9GON - chains A and B; structure by X-ray diffraction, 1.89 A resolution.

== Chain A (and B) ==
Name: Dipeptidyl peptidase 9
From: Homo sapiens
Notes: EC 3.4.14.5; chain B of this document is another copy of the same molecule, construct and numbering; everything in this record applies to it too
UniProt: Q86TI2 (DPP9_HUMAN); residue numbers follow UniProt; this construct covers 20-863
Sequence (851 residues; row label = number of the first residue in the row):
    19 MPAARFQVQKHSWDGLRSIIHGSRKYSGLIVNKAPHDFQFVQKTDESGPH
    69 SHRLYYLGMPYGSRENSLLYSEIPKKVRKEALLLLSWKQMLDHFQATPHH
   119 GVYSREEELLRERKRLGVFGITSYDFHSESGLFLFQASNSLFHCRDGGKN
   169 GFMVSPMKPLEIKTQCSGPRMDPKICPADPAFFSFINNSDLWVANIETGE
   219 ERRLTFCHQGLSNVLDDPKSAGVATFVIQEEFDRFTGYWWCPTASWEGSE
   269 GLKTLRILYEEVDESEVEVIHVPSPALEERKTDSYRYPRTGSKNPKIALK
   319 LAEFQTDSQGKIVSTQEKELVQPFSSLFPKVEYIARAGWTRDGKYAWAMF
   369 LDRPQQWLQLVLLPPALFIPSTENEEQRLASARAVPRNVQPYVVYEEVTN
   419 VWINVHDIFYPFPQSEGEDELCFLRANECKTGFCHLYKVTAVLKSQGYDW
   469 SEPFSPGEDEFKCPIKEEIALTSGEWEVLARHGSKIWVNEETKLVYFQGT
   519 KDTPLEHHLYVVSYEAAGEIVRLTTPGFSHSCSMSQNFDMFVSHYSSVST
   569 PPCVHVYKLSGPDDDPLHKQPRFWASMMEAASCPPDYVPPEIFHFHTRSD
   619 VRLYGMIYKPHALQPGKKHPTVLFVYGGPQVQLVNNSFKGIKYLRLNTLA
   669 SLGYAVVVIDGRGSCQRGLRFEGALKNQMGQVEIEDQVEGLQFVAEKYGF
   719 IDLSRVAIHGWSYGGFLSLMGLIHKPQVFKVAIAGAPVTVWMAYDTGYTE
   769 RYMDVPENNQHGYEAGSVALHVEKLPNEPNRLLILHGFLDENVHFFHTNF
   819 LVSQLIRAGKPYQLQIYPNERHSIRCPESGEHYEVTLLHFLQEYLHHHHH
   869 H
Unresolved in the structure: 19-21, 866-869 (chain B: 19, 44-49, 866-869)
Sequence notes: initiating methionine (19); expression tag (864-869)
Glycans and other covalent adducts: azanyl-oxidanylidene-(sulfoamino)phosphanium (A1INF) linked to Ser-730
Metal / ion sites: Na+ near Glu-495 (its only coordinating residue here)
Small-molecule neighbours: azanyl-oxidanylidene-(sulfoamino)phosphanium (A1INF): Arg-133, Glu-248, Tyr-644, Tyr-731, Tyr-762, Asn-810, Val-811, His-840
Curated features (UniProtKB/Swiss-Prot):
  - active site (Charge relay system): Ser-730, Asp-808, His-840
  - binding site (Val-boroPro): Ser-730
  - natural variant: Arg-82 to Leu-863 (deletion: In HATIS), Gly-138 (G138S: In HATIS), Ser-185 to Leu-863 (deletion: In HATIS), Gln-822 to Leu-863 (deletion: In HATIS)
  - mutagenesis: Arg-96 to Lys-97 (Reduced interaction with CARD8 without affecting the peptidase activity), Leu-100 to Leu-101 (Reduced interaction with NLRP1 and CARD8 without affecting the peptidase activity), Leu-102 to Leu-103 (Reduced interaction with CARD8 without affecting the peptidase activity), Leu-102 (L102E: Reduced interaction with NLRP1 without affecting the peptidase activity), Glu-597 (E597R: Reduced interaction with NLRP1 without affecting the peptidase activity), Ser-730 (S730A: Abolished dipeptidyl peptidase activity and ability to sequester NLRP1 and inhibit pyroptosis)
Reported in the primary citation:
  - binding site for azanyl-oxidanylidene-(sulfoamino)phosphanium: Arg-133, Glu-248, Glu-249, Tyr-644, Ser-730, Tyr-731, Tyr-762, Asn-810, His-840
  - catalytic residues: Ser-730
  - conformationally variable residues (side-chain flip): Ser-730

== Interface between chain A and chain B ==
Contacting residue pairs - 80 pairs, chain A then chain B:
  Trp-31(A) with Asn-795(B); Pro-797(B), hydrophobic; Gly-827(B), hydrogen bond (side chain-backbone); Pro-829(B)
  Asp-32(A) with Asn-795(B), hydrogen bond
  Arg-35(A) with Gly-827(B)
  Ser-230(A) with Asn-231(B), hydrogen bond; Asp-234(B), hydrogen bond
  Asn-231(A) with Ser-230(B), hydrogen bond; Asn-231(B)
  Asp-234(A) with Ser-230(B), hydrogen bond
  Glu-286(A) with Arg-298(B), salt bridge
  Val-287(A) with Lys-299(B)
  Ile-288(A) with Glu-297(B); Arg-298(B)
  His-289(A) with Arg-298(B), hydrogen bond (backbone-backbone); Lys-299(B); Thr-300(B), hydrogen bond
  Leu-295(A) with Phe-814(B)
  Glu-296(A) with Phe-814(B)
  Glu-297(A) with Ile-288(B)
  Arg-298(A) with Glu-286(B), salt bridge; Ile-288(B); His-289(B), hydrogen bond (backbone-backbone); Arg-307(B); Phe-814(B)
  Lys-299(A) with Val-287(B); His-289(B)
  Thr-300(A) with His-289(B), hydrogen bond; Thr-300(B)
  Arg-307(A) with Arg-298(B)
  Asn-795(A) with Trp-31(B); Asp-32(B), hydrogen bond
  Pro-797(A) with His-857(B)
  Phe-806(A) with Phe-806(B), hydrophobic; Phe-813(B), hydrophobic; Asn-817(B)
  Phe-813(A) with Phe-806(B), hydrophobic; Ile-834(B), hydrophobic
  Phe-814(A) with Leu-295(B); Glu-296(B); Arg-298(B)
  Asn-817(A) with Phe-806(B); Ile-834(B); Pro-836(B)
  Val-820(A) with Ile-834(B); Pro-836(B), hydrophobic
  Ser-821(A) with Pro-836(B); Asn-837(B), hydrogen bond
  Ile-824(A) with Ile-834(B); Pro-836(B); Ser-847(B); His-850(B)
  Arg-825(A) with Asn-837(B)
  Gly-827(A) with Trp-31(B), hydrogen bond (backbone-side chain); Arg-35(B)
  Lys-828(A) with His-850(B), hydrogen bond (backbone-side chain)
  Pro-829(A) with Trp-31(B)
  Tyr-830(A) with Gln-833(B), hydrogen bond (backbone-side chain); Ile-834(B), hydrogen bond (side chain-backbone)
  Leu-832(A) with Leu-832(B); Ile-834(B), hydrophobic
  Gln-833(A) with Tyr-830(B), hydrogen bond (side chain-backbone)
  Ile-834(A) with Phe-813(B), hydrophobic; Asn-817(B); Val-820(B); Ile-824(B); Tyr-830(B), hydrogen bond (backbone-side chain); Leu-832(B), hydrophobic
  Pro-836(A) with Asn-817(B); Val-820(B), hydrophobic; Ser-821(B); Ile-824(B)
  Asn-837(A) with Ser-821(B), hydrogen bond
  Glu-846(A) with Ile-824(B)
  Ser-847(A) with Ile-824(B)
  His-850(A) with Ile-824(B); Lys-828(B), hydrogen bond (side chain-backbone)
  His-857(A) with Pro-797(B)
  Tyr-862(A) with Tyr-862(B), hydrogen bond
Other interface residues (no listed pair), chain A (48 interface residues in all): Tyr-305, Ala-761, Asn-798, His-812, Leu-823, Ala-826, Tyr-835
Other interface residues (no listed pair), chain B (48 interface residues in all): Tyr-305, Ala-761, Asn-798, His-812, Leu-823, Arg-825, Ala-826, Tyr-835, Glu-846

== In short ==
Chain A and chain B each contribute 48 residues to their interface, with 21 hydrogen bonds and 2 salt bridges.
Polar pairs include Glu-286(A)/Arg-298(B), Trp-31(A)/Gly-827(B) and Asp-32(A)/Asn-795(B).
Azanyl-oxidanylidene-(sulfoamino)phosphanium is covalently linked to Ser-730(A). From the paper: the catalytic
residue Ser-730(A); a binding site for azanyl-oxidanylidene-(sulfoamino)phosphanium at Arg-133(A), Glu-248(A)
and Glu-249(A) among others.
Chain A and chain B are both Dipeptidyl peptidase 9 (Homo sapiens); the structure, Crystal structure of DPP9
in complex with sulphostin, was determined by X-ray diffraction (same publication as 9GOC, 9GOD and 9GOH).
